4OZF - chains B and G of the 5 polymer chains in the assembly; structure by X-ray diffraction, 2.70 A resolution.

Chain B:
Protein: HLA class II histocompatibility antigen, DQ beta 1 chain
Source organism: Homo sapiens
Reference sequence: Q5Y7D3 (Q5Y7D3_HUMAN); residues 1-192 here correspond to UniProt positions 33-224 (UniProt number = residue number + 32)
Amino-acid sequence (213 residues; row label = number of the first residue in the row; numbers below 1 keep their minus sign (Gly-12 is residue -12)):
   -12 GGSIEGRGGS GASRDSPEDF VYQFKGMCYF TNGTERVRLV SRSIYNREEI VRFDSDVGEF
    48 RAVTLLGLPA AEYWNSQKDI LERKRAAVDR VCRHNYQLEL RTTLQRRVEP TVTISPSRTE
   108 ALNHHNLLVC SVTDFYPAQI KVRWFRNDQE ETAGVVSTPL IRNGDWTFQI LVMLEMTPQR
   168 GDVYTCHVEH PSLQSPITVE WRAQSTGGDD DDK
Disordered / not traced: -12 to 2, 105-111, 191-200
Cystine bridges: Cys15-Cys79, Cys117-Cys173
Sequence notes: expression tag (-12 to 0, 193-200)

Chain G:
Protein: T-cell receptor, JR5.1 alpha chain
Source organism: Homo sapiens
Notes: engineered mutation(s): T174C
Amino-acid sequence (202 residues; numbered 2 to 222; 19 numbers in that range are skipped by the numbering (no residue carries them; nothing is unmodelled there); the number before each row is that of its first residue):
     2 MKTTQ
     8 PPSMDCAEGR AANLPCNHST ISG
    36 NEYVYWYRQI HSQGPQYIIH GLK
    64 NNETN
    74 EMASLIITED RKSSTLILPH ATLRDTAVYY CIAFQG
   113 AQKLVFGQGT RLTINPNIQN PDPAVYQLRD SKSSDKSVCL FTDFDSQTNV SQSKDSDVYI
   173 TDKCVLDMRS MDFKSNSAVA WSNKSDFACA NAFNNSIIPE DTFFPSPESS
Disordered / not traced: 144-146, 199, 218-222
Cystine bridges: Cys23-Cys104, Cys151-Cys201

Chain B / chain G interface:
Pairs across the interface (5; chain B residue first):
  Asp66(B) - His55(G)
  Arg70(B) - Tyr38(G)
  Arg70(B) - Tyr40(G)  hydrogen bond
  Arg70(B) - His55(G)  hydrogen bond
  Arg77(B) - Asn36(G)
Also at the interface, not in a pair above, chain B (6 interface residues in all): Glu69, Ala73, Asp76
Also at the interface, not in a pair above, chain G (6 interface residues in all): Leu57, Lys58

Overview:
The chain B/chain G interface involves 6 residues from each chain; the contacts include 2 hydrogen bonds.
Polar contacts include Arg70(B)-Tyr40(G) and Arg70(B)-His55(G).
Here chain B is HLA class II histocompatibility antigen, DQ beta 1 chain and chain G is T-cell receptor, JR5.1
alpha chain, both from Homo sapiens. Entry 4OZF (JR5.1 protein complex) was determined by X-ray diffraction
together with 4OZH and 4OZI from the same study.
